7X2W - chains L and H of the 6 polymer chains in the assembly; structure by electron microscopy, 3.24 A resolution.

Chain L:
Molecule: 8A10 light chain
Source organism: Mus musculus
Sequence (108 residues; row label = number of the first residue in the row):
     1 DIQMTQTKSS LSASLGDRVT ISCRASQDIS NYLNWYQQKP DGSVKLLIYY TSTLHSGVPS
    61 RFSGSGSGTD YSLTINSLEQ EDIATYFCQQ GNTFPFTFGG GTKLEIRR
Disulfides: Cys23-Cys88

Chain H:
Molecule: 8A10 heavy chain
Source organism: Mus musculus
Sequence (118 residues; each row starts with the number of its first residue):
     1 QVQLQQSAAE LARPGASVKM SCKASGYTFT TYTMHWVKQR PGQGLEWIGY INPSSRYTEY
    61 NQKFKDKTTL TADKSSSTAY MQLSSLTFED SAVYYCARRS EADRFVYWGQ GTLVTVSA
Not modelled in the structure: 1
Disulfides: Cys22-Cys96

Chain L / chain H interface:
Contacting residue pairs (23):
  Asn34(L) - Asp103(H)  hydrogen bond (side chain-backbone)
  Asn34(L) - Arg104(H)
  Tyr36(L) - Arg104(H)
  Tyr36(L) - Phe105(H)  hydrogen bond (side chain-backbone)
  Tyr36(L) - Trp108(H)
  Gln38(L) - Gln39(H)  hydrogen bond
  Gln38(L) - Tyr95(H)  hydrogen bond
  Gly42(L) - Tyr95(H)  hydrogen bond (backbone-side chain)
  Val44(L) - Trp108(H)
  Leu46(L) - Phe105(H)
  Leu46(L) - Val106(H)  hydrophobic
  Tyr49(L) - Arg104(H)
  Gln89(L) - Asp103(H)
  Gly91(L) - Asp103(H)
  Phe94(L) - Trp47(H)  hydrophobic
  Phe94(L) - Gln62(H)
  Pro95(L) - Trp47(H)  hydrophobic
  Pro95(L) - Asn61(H)
  Phe96(L) - Trp47(H)
  Phe96(L) - Ala102(H)
  Phe96(L) - Phe105(H)  hydrophobic
  Phe98(L) - Leu45(H)  hydrophobic
  Phe98(L) - Phe105(H)  hydrophobic
Also at the interface, not in a pair above, chain L (18 interface residues in all): Asp1, Tyr32, His55, Phe87, Gly99
Also at the interface, not in a pair above, chain H (18 interface residues in all): His35, Gly44, Glu59, Tyr60, Arg99, Gln110

Summary:
The chain L/chain H interface involves 18 residues from each chain, with 5 hydrogen bonds. Polar contacts
include Asn34(L)-Asp103(H), Tyr36(L)-Phe105(H) and Gln38(L)-Gln39(H).
Chain L is 8A10 light chain and chain H is 8A10 heavy chain, both from Mus musculus; the structure, Cryo-EM
structure of Coxsackievirus B1 pre-A particle in complex with nAb 8A10 (CVB1-pre-A:8A10), was determined by
electron microscopy together with 7X2G, 7X2I, 7X2O, 7X2T, 7X35, 7X37 and 7 further entries from the same
study.
